Entry 8YGP (electron microscopy, 4.40 A resolution (low resolution: residue-level contacts below are approximate; hydrogen-bond / salt-bridge calls are withheld)); this record covers chains E and H of the 8 polymer chains in the assembly.

Chain E:
Name: SIR2-like domain-containing protein
Source organism: Bacillus subtilis A29
UniProt: D4G637 (D4G637_BACNB); numbering as in UniProt (aligned over 1-1005)
Amino-acid sequence (1005 residues; each row starts with the number of its first residue):
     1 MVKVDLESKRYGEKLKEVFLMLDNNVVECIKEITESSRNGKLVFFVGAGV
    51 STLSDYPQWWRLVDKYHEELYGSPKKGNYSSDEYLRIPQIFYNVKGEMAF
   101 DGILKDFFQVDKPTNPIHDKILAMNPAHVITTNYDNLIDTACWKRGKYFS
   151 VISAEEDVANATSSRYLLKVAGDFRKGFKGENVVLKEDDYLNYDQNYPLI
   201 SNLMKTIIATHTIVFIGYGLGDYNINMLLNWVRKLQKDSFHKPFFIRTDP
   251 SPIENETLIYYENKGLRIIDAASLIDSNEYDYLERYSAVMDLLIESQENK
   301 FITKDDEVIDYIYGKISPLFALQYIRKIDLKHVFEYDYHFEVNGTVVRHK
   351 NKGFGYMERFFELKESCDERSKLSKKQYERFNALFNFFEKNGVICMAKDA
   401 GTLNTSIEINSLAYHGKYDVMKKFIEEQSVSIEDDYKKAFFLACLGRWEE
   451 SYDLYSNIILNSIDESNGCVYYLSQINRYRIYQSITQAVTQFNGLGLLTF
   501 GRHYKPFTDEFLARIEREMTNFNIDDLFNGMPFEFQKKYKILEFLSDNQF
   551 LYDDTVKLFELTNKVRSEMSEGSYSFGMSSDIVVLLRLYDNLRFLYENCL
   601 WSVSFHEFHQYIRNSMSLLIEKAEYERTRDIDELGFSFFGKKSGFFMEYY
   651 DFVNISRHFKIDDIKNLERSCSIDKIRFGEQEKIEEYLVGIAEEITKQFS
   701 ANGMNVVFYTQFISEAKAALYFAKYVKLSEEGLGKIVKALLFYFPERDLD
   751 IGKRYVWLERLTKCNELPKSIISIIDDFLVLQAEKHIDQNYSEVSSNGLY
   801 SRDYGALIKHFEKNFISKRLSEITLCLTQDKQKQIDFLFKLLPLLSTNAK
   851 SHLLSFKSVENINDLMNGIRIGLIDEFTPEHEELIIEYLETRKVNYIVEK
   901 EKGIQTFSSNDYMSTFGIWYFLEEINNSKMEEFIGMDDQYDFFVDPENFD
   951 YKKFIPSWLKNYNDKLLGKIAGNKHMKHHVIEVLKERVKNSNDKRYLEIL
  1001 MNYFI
Unresolved in the structure: 1-22
Differences from the reference sequence: engineered mutation Ala171 (His in D4G637)
What the authors report for this chain:
  - catalytic residues: Ser51, Asn133, Asp135 (by similarity / conservation)
  - mutagenesis - N133A/H171A, H171A: abolished catalytic activity on SPR TTP
  - mutagenesis - H171A: increased growth in response to TTP

Chain H:
Name: SPR
Source organism: Bacillus subtilis A29
UniProt: A0A162TY69 (A0A162TY69_BACIU); residues 1-264 here = UniProt positions 1-264
Amino-acid sequence (264 residues; row label = number of the first residue in the row):
     1 MKTVIQDTADVYFKRKSDGKLVFTAEAQTASFSQAISEEKLRGGIGNKPL
    51 YILKSEKEINLTVKNAFFDLEWLAMTQGETIQEETKVKVFDREHGLIVDD
   101 TNKVTLKGKPVSDVTFYNKKGLTYKIAVSTDGTYTIPTAFAAAKDKLTAV
   151 YQIEKVGRRLAIKASKFSERYEVEYRTIAYNPDTEEVYSDIYIQFPNVSP
   201 SGEFEMSLENGNALAPEIKFEALADTDTDEMAVVIEASRDENTAAPVEDT
   251 TGSTQSSDLGGTTE
Unresolved in the structure: 79-167, 241-264

Interface between chain E and chain H:
Contacting residue pairs (84; chain E residue first):
  Tyr479(E) - Glu209(H)
  Arg480(E) - Glu209(H)
  Gln483(E) - Leu208(H)
  Gln487(E) - Glu205(H)
  Gln487(E) - Met206(H)
  Gln487(E) - Ser207(H)
  Gln487(E) - Leu208(H)
  Gln491(E) - Phe204(H)
  Gln491(E) - Glu205(H)
  Phe492(E) - Phe204(H)
  Gly494(E) - Phe67(H)
  Leu495(E) - Phe204(H)
  Leu495(E) - Ile218(H)
  Gly496(E) - Phe204(H)
  Leu498(E) - Pro200(H)
  Phe500(E) - Phe204(H)
  Lys505(E) - Gln77(H)
  Asn548(E) - Glu209(H)
  Phe550(E) - Glu209(H)
  Ser602(E) - Glu209(H)
  Ser604(E) - Ser207(H)
  Phe605(E) - Ser207(H)
  His606(E) - Glu203(H)
  His606(E) - Glu205(H)
  His606(E) - Met206(H)
  His606(E) - Ser207(H)
  Glu607(E) - Ser207(H)
  Glu607(E) - Glu209(H)
  Thr710(E) - Phe204(H)
  Asp748(E) - Ser201(H)
  Asp750(E) - Leu223(H)
  Tyr755(E) - Leu41(H)
  Val794(E) - Leu223(H)
  Val794(E) - Ala224(H)
  Ser795(E) - Leu223(H)
  Ser795(E) - Ala224(H)
  Ser796(E) - Glu58(H)
  Ser796(E) - Leu223(H)
  Asn797(E) - Lys54(H)
  Asn797(E) - Glu56(H)
  Tyr800(E) - Ala224(H)
  Tyr800(E) - Asp225(H)
  Tyr800(E) - Thr226(H)
  Arg802(E) - Thr226(H)
  Asp803(E) - Leu41(H)
  His810(E) - Gly43(H)
  His810(E) - Gly44(H)
  Ile869(E) - Leu50(H)
  Ile874(E) - Leu50(H)
  Phe877(E) - Leu50(H)
  Gly903(E) - Glu236(H)
  Ile904(E) - Val233(H)
  Ile904(E) - Val234(H)
  Ile904(E) - Ile235(H)
  Gln905(E) - Val234(H)
  Gln905(E) - Glu236(H)
  Thr906(E) - Ala232(H)
  Thr906(E) - Val233(H)
  Phe907(E) - Met231(H)
  Phe907(E) - Ala232(H)
  Phe907(E) - Val234(H)
  Ser908(E) - Asp229(H)
  Ser908(E) - Met231(H)
  Ser909(E) - Ala224(H)
  Ser909(E) - Asp225(H)
  Ser909(E) - Asp229(H)
  Ser909(E) - Glu230(H)
  Ser909(E) - Met231(H)
  Asn910(E) - Thr226(H)
  Asn910(E) - Asp227(H)
  Asn910(E) - Thr228(H)
  Asn910(E) - Asp229(H)
  Asp911(E) - Lys57(H)
  Ser914(E) - Leu53(H)
  Thr915(E) - Leu53(H)
  Ile918(E) - Tyr51(H)
  Trp919(E) - Leu50(H)
  Trp919(E) - Tyr51(H)
  Leu922(E) - Tyr51(H)
  Lys960(E) - Ile36(H)
  Lys960(E) - Glu38(H)
  Asn961(E) - Lys54(H)
  Asn961(E) - Ser55(H)
  Leu966(E) - Tyr51(H)
Other interface residues (no listed pair), chain E (58 interface residues in all): Thr490, Asn493, Thr499, Glu759, Asp875, Lys902, Tyr912
Other interface residues (no listed pair), chain H (46 interface residues in all): Lys40, Arg42, Leu73, Asn197, Asn210, Leu214, Glu221

In short:
58 residues of chain E and 46 residues of chain H are in contact. The paper reports catalytic residues
Ser51(E), Asn133(E) and Asp135(E); N133A/H171A and H171A of chain E abolish catalytic activity on SPR TTP.
Chain E is SIR2-like domain-containing protein and chain H is SPR, both from Bacillus subtilis A29; the
structure, The tetramer Structure of DSR2-SPR with NAD, was determined by electron microscopy together with
8YGC, 8YGF, 8YGK, 8YGN and 8YGO from the same study.
